5MF4 - chains C and D of the 6 polymer chains in the assembly; structure by X-ray diffraction, 2.30 A resolution.

# Chain C
Protein: Tubulin alpha-1B chain
Source organism: Bos taurus
UniProtKB: P81947 (TBA1B_BOVIN); residue numbers follow UniProt; this construct covers 1-451
Amino-acid sequence (451 residues; row label = number of the first residue in the row):
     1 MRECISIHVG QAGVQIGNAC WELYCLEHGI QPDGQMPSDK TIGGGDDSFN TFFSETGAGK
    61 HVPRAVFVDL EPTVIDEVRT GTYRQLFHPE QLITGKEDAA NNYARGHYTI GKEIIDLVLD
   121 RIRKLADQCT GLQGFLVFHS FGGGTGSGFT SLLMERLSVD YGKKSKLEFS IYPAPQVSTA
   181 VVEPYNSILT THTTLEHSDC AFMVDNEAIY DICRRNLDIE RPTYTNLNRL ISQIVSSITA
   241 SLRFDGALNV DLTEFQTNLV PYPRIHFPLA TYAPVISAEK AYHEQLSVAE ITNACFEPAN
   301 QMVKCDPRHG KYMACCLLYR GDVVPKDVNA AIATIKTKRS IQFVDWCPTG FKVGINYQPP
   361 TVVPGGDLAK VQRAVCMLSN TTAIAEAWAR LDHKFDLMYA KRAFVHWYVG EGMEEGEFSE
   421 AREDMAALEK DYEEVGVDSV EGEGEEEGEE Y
Not modelled in the structure: 441-451
Metal / ion sites: Ca2+: Asp-39, Thr-41, Gly-44, Glu-55
Small-molecule neighbours: GTP (guanosine-5'-triphosphate): Gly-10, Gln-11, Ala-12, Gln-15, Ile-16, Asp-69, Asp-98, Ala-99, Ala-100, Asn-101, Ser-140, Gly-142, Gly-143, Gly-144, Thr-145, Gly-146, Ile-171, Pro-173, Val-177, Ser-178, Thr-179, Glu-183, Asn-206, Tyr-224, Leu-227, Asn-228, Ile-231

# Chain D
Protein: Tubulin beta-2B chain
Source organism: Bos taurus
UniProtKB: Q6B856 (TBB2B_BOVIN); the author numbering skips numbers that UniProt does not, so the offset changes along the chain: 1-42 = UniProt 1-42; 45-360 = UniProt 43-358; 369-455 = UniProt 359-445
Amino-acid sequence (445 residues; each row starts with the number of its first residue; note: 10 numbers in that range are skipped by the numbering (no residue carries them; nothing is unmodelled there)):
     1 MREIVHIQAG QCGNQIGAKF WEVISDEHGI DPTGSYHGDS DL
    45 QLERINVYYN EATGNKYVPR AILVDLEPGT MDSVRSGPFG QIFRPDNFVF GQSGAGNNWA
   105 KGHYTEGAEL VDSVLDVVRK ESESCDCLQG FQLTHSLGGG TGSGMGTLLI SKIREEYPDR
   165 IMNTFSVMPS PKVSDTVVEP YNATLSVHQL VENTDETYCI DNEALYDICF RTLKLTTPTY
   225 GDLNHLVSAT MSGVTTCLRF PGQLNADLRK LAVNMVPFPR LHFFMPGFAP LTSRGSQQYR
   285 ALTVPELTQQ MFDSKNMMAA CDPRHGRYLT VAAIFRGRMS MKEVDEQMLN VQNKNSSYFV
   345 EWIPNNVKTA VCDIPP
   369 RGLKMSATFI GNSTAIQELF KRISEQFTAM FRRKAFLHWY TGEGMDEMEF TEAESNMNDL
   429 VSEYQQYQDA TADEQGEFEE EEGEDEA
Not modelled in the structure: 1, 281-285, 442-455
UniProt features mapped onto this chain:
  - motif: Met-1 to Ile-4 (MREI motif)
  - binding site (GTP): Gln-11, Glu-71, Ser-140, Gly-144, Thr-145, Gly-146, Asn-206, Asn-228
  - binding site (Mg(2+)): Glu-71
  - modified residue: Ser-40 (Phosphoserine), Thr-57 (Phosphothreonine), Lys-60 (N6-acetyllysine), Ser-174 (Phosphoserine), Thr-287 (Phosphothreonine), Thr-292 (Phosphothreonine), Arg-320 (Omega-N-methylarginine), Glu-448 (5-glutamyl polyglutamate)
  - cross-link (Glycyl lysine isopeptide (Lys-Gly)): Lys-60 (interchain with G-Cter in ubiquitin), Lys-326 (interchain with G-Cter in ubiquitin)
Metal / ion sites: Mg2+: Gln-11, Asp-179 (together with GDP)
Small-molecule neighbours:
  - 7LZ ((3Z,5E,7R,8S,10S,11Z,13S,14R,15S,17S,20R,21S,22S)-22-[(2S,3Z)-hexa-3,5-dien-2-yl]-7,13,15,17,21-pentamethyl-8,10,14,20-tetrakis(oxidanyl)-1-oxacyclodocosa-3,5,11-trien-2-one): Cys-213, Leu-217, Leu-219, Asp-226, His-229, Leu-230, Ala-233, Phe-272, Pro-274, Leu-275, Thr-276, Arg-278, Arg-369, Gly-370, Leu-371
  - GDP (guanosine-5'-diphosphate): Gly-10, Gln-11, Cys-12, Gln-15, Ile-16, Asp-69, Asn-101, Ser-140, Gly-142, Gly-143, Gly-144, Thr-145, Gly-146, Val-171, Pro-173, Val-177, Asp-179, Glu-183, Asn-206, Leu-209, Tyr-224, Leu-227, Asn-228
What the authors report for this chain:
  - binding site for 7LZ: Leu-217, Asp-226, His-229, Leu-230, Ala-233, Phe-272, Pro-274, Leu-275, Thr-276, Arg-278, Gly-370, Leu-371
  - mutagenesis - F272V: unchanged binding to 7LZ
  - mutagenesis - T276I: unchanged growth in response to 7LZ
  - mutagenesis - F272V: unchanged binding to dictyostatin

# Chain C / chain D interface
Pairs across the interface (56):
  Gln-11(C) with Gln-247(D), hydrogen bond
  Lys-96(C) with Arg-2(D); Asp-130(D), salt bridge; Cys-131(D)
  Glu-97(C) with Cys-131(D); Arg-164(D), salt bridge; Arg-253(D), salt bridge
  Asp-98(C) with Asp-251(D); Lys-254(D), salt bridge
  Ala-100(C) with Arg-253(D); Lys-254(D); Val-257(D)
  Asn-101(C) with Lys-254(D)
  Arg-105(C) with Arg-253(D)
  Pro-175(C) with Asn-349(D)
  Ser-178(C) with Lys-352(D)
  Thr-179(C) with Gln-247(D); Leu-248(D); Asn-258(D), hydrogen bond (backbone-side chain)
  Ala-180(C) with Asn-258(D)
  Val-181(C) with Asn-258(D), hydrogen bond (backbone-side chain); Ile-347(D), hydrophobic; Asn-349(D); Lys-352(D)
  Tyr-210(C) with Asp-329(D)
  Glu-220(C) with Lys-326(D)
  Arg-221(C) with Met-325(D); Asp-329(D), salt bridge
  Lys-394(C) with Pro-348(D); Asn-349(D), hydrogen bond
  Leu-397(C) with Glu-345(D); Trp-346(D); Pro-348(D), hydrophobic; Ala-440(D), hydrophobic
  Met-398(C) with Trp-346(D), hydrogen bond (backbone-backbone); Pro-348(D)
  Lys-401(C) with Phe-262(D); Trp-346(D); Ala-438(D); Thr-439(D), hydrogen bond (side chain-backbone)
  Arg-402(C) with Phe-262(D)
  Ala-403(C) with Pro-261(D); Phe-262(D), hydrophobic
  Phe-404(C) with Val-257(D); Asn-258(D); Val-260(D); Pro-261(D), hydrogen bond (backbone-backbone); Thr-314(D); Ile-347(D), hydrophobic
  His-406(C) with Val-260(D), hydrogen bond (side chain-backbone); Pro-261(D); Phe-262(D); Pro-263(D)
  Trp-407(C) with Ala-256(D); Val-257(D); Val-260(D), hydrogen bond (side chain-backbone)
Other interface residues (no listed pair), chain C (27 interface residues in all): Pro-72, Val-182, Tyr-224
Other interface residues (no listed pair), chain D (32 interface residues in all): Ile-165, Met-259, Asn-350

# In short
The interface between chain C and chain D involves 27 residues on one side and 32 on the other; the contacts
include 9 hydrogen bonds and 5 salt bridges. Among the polar pairs are Lys-96(C)/Asp-130(D),
Glu-97(C)/Arg-164(D) and Glu-97(C)/Arg-253(D). From the paper: a binding site for 7LZ at Leu-217(D),
Asp-226(D) and His-229(D) among others; F272V of chain D leaves binding to 7LZ unchanged.
Here chain C is Tubulin alpha-1B chain and chain D is Tubulin beta-2B chain, both from Bos taurus. Entry 5MF4
(Tubulin-Dictyostatin complex) was determined by X-ray diffraction.
